Entry 7RIT (electron microscopy, 5.20 A resolution (low resolution: residue-level contacts below are approximate; hydrogen-bond / salt-bridge calls are withheld)); this record covers chains A and B.

== Chain A (and B) ==
Molecule: ATP-dependent lipid A-core flippase
Source organism: Acinetobacter baumannii
Notes: EC 7.5.2.6; chain B of this document is another copy of the same molecule, construct and numbering; everything in this record applies to it too
Reference sequence: A0A0B9X4I2 (A0A0B9X4I2_ACIBA); residue numbers follow UniProt; this construct covers 2-575
Chain sequence (607 residues; numbered -31 to 575; the number before each row is that of its first residue; numbers below 1 keep their minus sign (Met-31 is residue -31)):
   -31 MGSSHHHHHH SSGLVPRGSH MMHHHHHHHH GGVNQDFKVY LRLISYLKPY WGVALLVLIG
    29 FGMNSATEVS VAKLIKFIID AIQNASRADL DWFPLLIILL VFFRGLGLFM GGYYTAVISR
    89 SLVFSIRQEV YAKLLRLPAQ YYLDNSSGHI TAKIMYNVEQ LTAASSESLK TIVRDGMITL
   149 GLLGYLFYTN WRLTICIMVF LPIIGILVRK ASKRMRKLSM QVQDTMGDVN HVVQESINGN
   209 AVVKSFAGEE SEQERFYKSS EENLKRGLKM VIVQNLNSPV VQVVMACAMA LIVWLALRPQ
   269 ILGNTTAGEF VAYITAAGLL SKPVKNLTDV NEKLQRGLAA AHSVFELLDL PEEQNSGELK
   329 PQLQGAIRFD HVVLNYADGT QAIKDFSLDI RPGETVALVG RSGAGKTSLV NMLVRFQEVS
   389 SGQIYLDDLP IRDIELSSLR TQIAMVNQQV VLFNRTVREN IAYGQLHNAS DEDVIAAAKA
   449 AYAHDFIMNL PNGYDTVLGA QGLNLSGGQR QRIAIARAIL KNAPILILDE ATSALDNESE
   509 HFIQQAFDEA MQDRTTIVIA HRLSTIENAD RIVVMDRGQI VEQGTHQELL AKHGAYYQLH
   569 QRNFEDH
Not modelled in the structure: -31 to 3, 573-575
Sequence notes: initiating methionine (-31); expression tag (-30 to 1)

== Interface between chain A and chain B ==
Residue-residue contacts (14; chain A residue first):
  Ile50(A) with Ala275(B)
  Pro62(A) with Val261(B)
  Ile66(A) with Ala254(B)
  Lys212(A) with Ile411(B)
  Ser213(A) with Arg408(B)
  Phe214(A) with Tyr431(B); Gly432(B)
  Gln250(A) with Val69(B)
  Ala254(A) with Ile66(B)
  Ala275(A) with Ile50(B)
  Arg408(A) with Ser213(B)
  Ile411(A) with Lys212(B)
  Tyr431(A) with Phe214(B)
  Gly432(A) with Phe214(B)
Interface residues without a listed pair, chain A (26 interface residues in all): Val69, Phe77, Tyr81, Ala84, Ala209, Val210, Leu236, Ile240, Met257, Ala258, Val261, Thr409, Val419
Interface residues without a listed pair, chain B (26 interface residues in all): Leu58, Pro62, Phe77, Tyr81, Ala84, Val210, Leu236, Ile240, Leu244, Gln250, Met257, Ala258, Val419

== Summary ==
Chain A and chain B each contribute 26 residues to their interface.
Both chains are ATP-dependent lipid A-core flippase (Acinetobacter baumannii). Entry 7RIT (Drug-free A.
baumannii MsbA) was determined by electron microscopy (same publication as 7MET and 7MEW).
